1MWA - chains A and B of the 5 polymer chains in the assembly; structure by X-ray diffraction, 2.40 A resolution.

Chain A:
Protein: 2C T cell receptor alpha chain
From: Mus musculus
Amino-acid sequence (202 residues; row label = number of the first residue in the row; note: 11 numbers in that range are skipped by the numbering (no residue carries them; nothing is unmodelled there)):
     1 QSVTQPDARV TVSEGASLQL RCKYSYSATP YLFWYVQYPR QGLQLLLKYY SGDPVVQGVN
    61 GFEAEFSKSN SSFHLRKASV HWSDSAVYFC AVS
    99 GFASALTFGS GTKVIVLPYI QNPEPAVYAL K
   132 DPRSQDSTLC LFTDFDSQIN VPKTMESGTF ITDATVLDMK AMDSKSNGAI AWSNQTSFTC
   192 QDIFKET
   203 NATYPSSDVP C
Disulfide bonds: Cys-22/Cys-90, Cys-141/Cys-191
Covalent attachments: N-acetylglucosamine (NAG) linked to Asn-70, Asn-185
Reported in the primary citation:
  - conformationally variable residues (loop rearrangement): Ala-101, Ala-103
  - contacts within the chain: Gln-1/Gly-99 (hydrogen bond), Gln-1/Phe-100 (hydrogen bond)

Chain B:
Protein: 2C T cell receptor beta chain
From: Mus musculus
Amino-acid sequence (237 residues; each row starts with the number of its first residue; note: 10 numbers in that range are skipped by the numbering (no residue carries them; nothing is unmodelled there)):
     1 EAAVTQSPRN KVAVTGGKVT LSCNQTNNHN NMYWYRQDTG HGLRLIHYSY GAGSTEKGDI
    61 PDG
    65 YKASRPSQEN FSLILELATP SQTSVYFCAS GGGG
   105 TLYFGAGTRL SV
   316 L
   117 EDLRNVTPPK VSLFEPSKAE IANKQKATLV CLARGFFPDH VELSWWVNGK EVHSGVSTDP
   177 QAYKES
   186 NY
   189 SYCLSSRLRV SATFWHNPRN HFRCQVQFHG LSEEDKWPEG SPKPVTQNIS AEAWGRADC
Disulfide bonds: Cys-23/Cys-92, Cys-147/Cys-212
Covalent attachments: N-acetylglucosamine (NAG) linked to Asn-24, Asn-236

Interface between chain A and chain B:
Residue-residue contacts (96):
  Phe-33(A) / Gly-98(B)
  Phe-33(A) / Thr-105(B)
  Tyr-35(A) / Thr-105(B)
  Tyr-35(A) / Leu-106(B)  hydrogen bond (side chain-backbone)
  Tyr-35(A) / Phe-108(B)  hydrophobic
  Gln-37(A) / Gln-37(B)  hydrogen bond
  Gln-37(A) / Phe-91(B)
  Arg-40(A) / Arg-9(B)
  Arg-40(A) / Arg-113(B)
  Arg-40(A) / Glu-158(B)  salt bridge
  Gln-41(A) / Phe-91(B)
  Gln-41(A) / Ala-110(B)
  Gly-42(A) / Phe-91(B)
  Gly-42(A) / Gly-109(B)
  Gly-42(A) / Ala-110(B)
  Leu-43(A) / Leu-43(B)  hydrophobic
  Leu-43(A) / Phe-108(B)  hydrophobic
  Leu-45(A) / Thr-105(B)
  Lys-48(A) / Thr-105(B)
  Tyr-50(A) / Gly-98(B)
  Tyr-50(A) / Thr-105(B)
  Phe-89(A) / Gln-37(B)
  Ser-102(A) / Tyr-33(B)  hydrogen bond (backbone-side chain)
  Ala-103(A) / Tyr-33(B)  hydrophobic
  Ala-103(A) / Leu-45(B)  hydrophobic
  Leu-104(A) / Tyr-35(B)  hydrogen bond (backbone-side chain)
  Leu-104(A) / Gly-98(B)
  Leu-104(A) / Leu-106(B)  hydrophobic
  Phe-106(A) / Tyr-35(B)
  Phe-106(A) / Leu-43(B)
  Phe-106(A) / Phe-108(B)  hydrophobic
  Gly-107(A) / Gly-42(B)
  Ser-108(A) / Gly-42(B)
  Glu-122(A) / Lys-140(B)  hydrogen bond (backbone-side chain)
  Ala-124(A) / Lys-140(B)
  Tyr-126(A) / Ser-133(B)
  Tyr-126(A) / Ala-135(B)
  Tyr-126(A) / Glu-136(B)
  Tyr-126(A) / Asn-139(B)
  Tyr-126(A) / Lys-140(B)  hydrogen bond
  Ala-127(A) / Ser-133(B)
  Leu-128(A) / Phe-130(B)
  Leu-128(A) / Glu-131(B)
  Leu-128(A) / Ser-133(B)
  Leu-128(A) / Thr-144(B)
  Leu-128(A) / Val-146(B)  hydrophobic
  Lys-129(A) / Phe-130(B)
  Lys-129(A) / Glu-131(B)  hydrogen bond (backbone-backbone)
  Asp-132(A) / Ser-128(B)
  Asp-132(A) / Phe-130(B)
  Pro-133(A) / Leu-129(B)
  Pro-133(A) / Glu-131(B)
  Arg-134(A) / Glu-240(B)  hydrogen bond (side chain-backbone)
  Ser-138(A) / Phe-130(B)
  Thr-139(A) / Phe-130(B)
  Leu-140(A) / Phe-130(B)  hydrophobic
  Leu-140(A) / Val-146(B)  hydrophobic
  Leu-140(A) / Leu-148(B)  hydrophobic
  Leu-142(A) / Glu-136(B)
  Leu-142(A) / Thr-144(B)
  Thr-144(A) / Arg-197(B)  hydrogen bond
  Asp-145(A) / Lys-140(B)  salt bridge
  Asp-145(A) / Arg-197(B)  salt bridge
  Phe-161(A) / Tyr-179(B)  hydrophobic
  Phe-161(A) / Lys-180(B)
  Phe-161(A) / Glu-181(B)
  Thr-163(A) / Asp-175(B)
  Asp-164(A) / Tyr-179(B)  hydrogen bond (backbone-side chain)
  Thr-166(A) / Ser-173(B)  hydrogen bond
  Thr-166(A) / Asp-175(B)
  Thr-166(A) / Arg-195(B)  hydrogen bond
  Val-167(A) / Ser-173(B)  hydrogen bond (backbone-side chain)
  Leu-168(A) / Gly-171(B)
  Leu-168(A) / Ser-173(B)
  Leu-168(A) / Arg-195(B)
  Leu-168(A) / Arg-197(B)
  Asp-169(A) / Ser-170(B)
  Asp-169(A) / Gly-171(B)  hydrogen bond (backbone-backbone)
  Met-170(A) / Lys-142(B)
  Met-170(A) / Ser-170(B)
  Met-170(A) / Arg-197(B)
  Met-170(A) / Val-198(B)  hydrophobic
  Lys-171(A) / Ser-170(B)  hydrogen bond (backbone-side chain)
  Ser-177(A) / Arg-195(B)  hydrogen bond (backbone-side chain)
  Asn-178(A) / Arg-195(B)
  Gly-179(A) / Arg-195(B)
  Ile-181(A) / Val-146(B)  hydrophobic
  Ile-181(A) / Ser-193(B)
  Trp-183(A) / Leu-148(B)  hydrophobic
  Trp-183(A) / Arg-150(B)
  Trp-183(A) / Cys-191(B)  hydrophobic
  Tyr-206(A) / Ala-135(B)  hydrophobic
  Tyr-206(A) / Asn-139(B)
  Pro-207(A) / Ala-135(B)
  Asp-210(A) / Lys-134(B)  salt bridge
  Asp-210(A) / Cys-247(B)
Other interface residues (no listed pair), chain A (53 interface residues in all): Tyr-31, Ser-175, Val-211, Cys-213
Other interface residues (no listed pair), chain B (55 interface residues in all): Asn-31, Gly-40, His-41, Tyr-50, Gly-97, Pro-132, Val-172, Leu-196, Ser-199, Asp-246

Overview:
53 residues of chain A face 55 of chain B across their interface, with 16 hydrogen bonds and 4 salt bridges.
Polar pairs include Arg-40(A)/Glu-158(B), Asp-145(A)/Lys-140(B) and Asp-145(A)/Arg-197(B). N-acetylglucosamine
is covalently linked to Asn-70(A) and Asn-185(A). From the paper: conformational variability at Ala-101(A) and
Ala-103(A); contacts within the chain involving Gln-1(A), Gly-99(A) and Phe-100(A).
Chain A is 2C T cell receptor alpha chain and chain B is 2C T cell receptor beta chain, both from Mus
musculus; the structure, 2C/H-2KBM3/DEV8 allogeneic complex, was determined by X-ray diffraction (same
publication as 1LEK and 1LEG).
